Entry 5H8N (X-ray diffraction, 2.50 A resolution); this record covers chains A and B.

== Chain A ==
Protein: Glutamate receptor ionotropic, NMDA 2A
Source organism: Homo sapiens
Notes: fragment: GT linker
UniProt: Q12879 (NMDE1_HUMAN); the construct has insertions or renumbered stretches relative to UniProt, so the offset changes along the chain: 3-141 = UniProt 401-539; 144-285 = UniProt 661-802
Sequence (285 residues; row label = number of the first residue in the row):
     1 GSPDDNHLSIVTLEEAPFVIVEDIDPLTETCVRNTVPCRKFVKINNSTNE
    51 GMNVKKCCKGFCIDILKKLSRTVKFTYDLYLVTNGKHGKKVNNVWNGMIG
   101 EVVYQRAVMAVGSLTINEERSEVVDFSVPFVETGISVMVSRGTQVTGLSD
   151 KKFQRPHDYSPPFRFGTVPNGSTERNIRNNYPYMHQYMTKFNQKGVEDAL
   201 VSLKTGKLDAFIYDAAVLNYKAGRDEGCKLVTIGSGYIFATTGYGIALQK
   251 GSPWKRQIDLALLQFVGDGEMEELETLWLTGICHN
Disordered / not traced: 1-5, 27-28, 284-285
Differences from the reference sequence: expression tag (1-2); linker (142-143)
Curated features (UniProtKB/Swiss-Prot):
  - binding site (L-glutamate): Ser113, Thr115, Arg120, Ser172, Thr173, Asp214
  - glycosylation (N-linked (GlcNAc...) asparagine): Asn45, Asn46, Asn170
Disulfides: Cys31-Cys57, Cys38-Cys58, Cys228-Cys283
Small-molecule neighbours:
  - NAM (5YD; 4-[[(4-fluorophenyl)sulfonylamino]methyl]-N-(pyridin-3-ylmethyl)benzamide): Phe61, Pro129, Phe130, Val131, Glu132, Leu263, Val266, Met271, Glu275, Leu279
  - glutamic acid (GLU): His87, Ser113, Leu114, Thr115, Arg120, Gly171, Ser172, Thr173, Glu174, Tyr213, Asp214, Tyr244

== Chain B ==
Protein: Glutamate receptor ionotropic, NMDA 1
Source organism: Homo sapiens
Notes: fragment: GT linker
UniProt: Q05586 (NMDZ1_HUMAN); the construct has insertions or renumbered stretches relative to UniProt, so the offset changes along the chain: 3-153 = UniProt 394-544; 156-293 = UniProt 663-800
Sequence (293 residues; each row starts with the number of its first residue):
     1 GSMSTRLKIVTIHQEPFVYVKPTLSDGTCKEEFTVNGDPVKKVICTGPND
    51 TSPGSPRHTVPQCCYGFCIDLLIKLARTMNFTYEVHLVADGKFGTQERVN
   101 NSNKKEWNGMMGELLSGQADMIVAPLTINNERAQYIEFSKPFKYQGLTIL
   151 VKKGTRITGINDPRLRNPSDKFIYATVKQSSVDIYFRRQVELSTMYRHME
   201 KHNYESAAEAIQAVRDNKLHAFIWDSAVLEFEASQKCDLVTTGELFFRSG
   251 FGIGMRKDSPWKQNVSLSILKSHENGFMEDLDKTWVRYQECDS
Disordered / not traced: 1-4, 100-102, 290-293
Differences from the reference sequence: expression tag (1-2); linker (154-155)
Curated features (UniProtKB/Swiss-Prot):
  - binding site (glycine): Pro125, Thr127, Arg132, Ser181, Asp225
  - glycosylation (N-linked (GlcNAc...) asparagine): Asn49, Asn80, Asn100, Asn167, Asn264
Disulfides: Cys29-Cys63, Cys45-Cys64
Small-molecule neighbours:
  - NAM (5YD; 4-[[(4-fluorophenyl)sulfonylamino]methyl]-N-(pyridin-3-ylmethyl)benzamide): Ile128, Pro141, Tyr144, Arg248, Ser249, Gly250
  - Ca2+ (CA): Leu7, Pro260, Trp261
  - glycine (GLY): Phe93, Pro125, Leu126, Thr127, Arg132, Ser180, Ser181, Trp224, Asp225, Phe251

== Interface between chain A and chain B ==
Pairs across the interface - 44 pairs, chain A then chain B:
  Ile116(A) with Leu270(B), hydrophobic
  Asn117(A) with Leu270(B); Glu274(B)
  Glu118(A) with Leu267(B); Lys271(B); Glu274(B), hydrogen bond (backbone-side chain)
  Ser121(A) with Gln263(B), hydrogen bond (backbone-side chain); Leu267(B); Leu270(B)
  Phe126(A) with Lys140(B), hydrogen bond (backbone-side chain)
  Ser127(A) with Lys140(B), hydrogen bond (backbone-side chain)
  Pro129(A) with Pro141(B); Tyr144(B)
  Glu132(A) with Tyr144(B); Arg248(B), salt bridge
  Asn176(A) with Glu274(B), hydrogen bond (side chain-backbone)
  Asn180(A) with Glu274(B), hydrogen bond (side chain-backbone); Asn275(B)
  Tyr237(A) with Glu279(B), hydrogen bond; Arg287(B), hydrogen bond
  Phe239(A) with Glu274(B); Glu279(B)
  Ala240(A) with His273(B)
  Thr241(A) with Tyr144(B); His273(B), hydrogen bond (backbone-side chain)
  Thr242(A) with Tyr144(B)
  Gly243(A) with Tyr144(B), hydrogen bond (backbone-side chain)
  Lys250(A) with Gln263(B)
  Arg256(A) with Gln134(B), hydrogen bond (side chain-backbone); Lys257(B)
  Leu260(A) with Asn130(B), hydrogen bond (backbone-side chain); Ala133(B); Gln134(B)
  Leu263(A) with Ile128(B), hydrophobic; Asn129(B); Asn130(B); Ala133(B), hydrophobic
  Gln264(A) with Arg188(B), hydrogen bond (backbone-side chain)
  Val266(A) with Phe247(B)
  Gly267(A) with Arg188(B); Gln189(B)
  Asp268(A) with Arg188(B), salt bridge
  Glu272(A) with Phe246(B)
  Glu275(A) with Arg248(B), salt bridge
Other interface residues (no listed pair), chain A (30 interface residues in all): Glu122, Asp125, Ile238, Gly269
Other interface residues (no listed pair), chain B (26 interface residues in all): Tyr185, Glu191, Gly276

== In short ==
30 residues of chain A face 26 of chain B across their interface; the contacts include 13 hydrogen bonds and 3
salt bridges. Among the polar pairs are Glu132(A)-Arg248(B), Asp268(A)-Arg188(B) and Glu275(A)-Arg248(B). NAM
is bound between chain A and chain B.
Here chain A is Glutamate receptor ionotropic, NMDA 2A and chain B is Glutamate receptor ionotropic, NMDA 1,
both from Homo sapiens. Entry 5H8N (Structure of the human GluN1/GluN2A LBD in complex with NAM) was
determined by X-ray diffraction (same publication as 5KCJ, 5H8F, 5H8H, 5H8Q and 5H8S).
